PDB entry 3MKM | X-ray diffraction, 2.20 A resolution | chains B and D of the 4 polymer chains in the assembly

== Chain B (and D) ==
Molecule: Putative uncharacterized protein YeiK
Source organism: Escherichia coli
Notes: EC 3.2.2.8; chain D of this document is another copy of the same molecule, construct and numbering; everything in this record applies to it too
Reference sequence: C3T3U2 (C3T3U2_ECOLX); residues 1-313 here = UniProt positions 1-313
Amino-acid sequence (316 residues; row label = number of the first residue in the row; numbers below 1 keep their minus sign (Gly-2 is residue -2)):
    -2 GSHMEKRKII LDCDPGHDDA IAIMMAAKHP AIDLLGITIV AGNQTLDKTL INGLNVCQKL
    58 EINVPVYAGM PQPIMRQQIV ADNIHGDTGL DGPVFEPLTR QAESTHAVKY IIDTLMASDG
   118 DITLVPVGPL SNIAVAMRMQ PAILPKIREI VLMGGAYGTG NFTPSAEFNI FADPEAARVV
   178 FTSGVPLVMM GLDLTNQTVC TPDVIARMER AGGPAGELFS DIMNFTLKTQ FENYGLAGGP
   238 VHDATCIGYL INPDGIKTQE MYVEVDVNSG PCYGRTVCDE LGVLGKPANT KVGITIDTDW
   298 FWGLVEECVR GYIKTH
Disordered / not traced: -2 to 1, 80-83, 230-233, 312-313 (chain D: -2 to 2, 312-313)
Differences from the reference sequence: expression tag (-2 to 0)
Bound ions: Ca2+: Asp11, Asp16, Val124, Asp240

== How chain B and chain D interact ==
Residue-residue contacts (34; chain B residue first):
  Thr156(B) with Glu277(D), hydrogen bond
  Asn158(B) with Val280(D)
  Thr160(B) with Val280(D)
  Pro161(B) with Cys275(D); Asp276(D); Val280(D); Leu281(D)
  Ser162(B) with Val274(D)
  Glu261(B) with Pro268(D)
  Asp263(B) with Pro268(D); Cys269(D), hydrogen bond
  Asn265(B) with Asn265(D); Ser266(D), hydrogen bond (side chain-backbone)
  Ser266(B) with Asn265(D), hydrogen bond (backbone-side chain)
  Pro268(B) with Glu261(D); Asp263(D); Val274(D)
  Cys269(B) with Asp263(D), hydrogen bond; Cys269(D), hydrophobic; Val274(D), hydrophobic
  Arg272(B) with Arg272(D)
  Val274(B) with Pro161(D), hydrophobic; Ser162(D); Pro268(D); Cys269(D), hydrophobic
  Cys275(B) with Pro161(D)
  Asp276(B) with Pro161(D)
  Glu277(B) with Thr156(D), hydrogen bond
  Leu278(B) with Tyr231(D)
  Val280(B) with Asn158(D); Phe159(D); Thr160(D); Pro161(D)
  Leu281(B) with Pro161(D)
Also at the interface, not in a pair above, chain B (22 interface residues in all): Gly157, Phe159, Gly267
Also at the interface, not in a pair above, chain D (24 interface residues in all): Gly157, Asn230, Gly267, Leu278

== In short ==
22 residues of chain B and 24 residues of chain D are in contact; the contacts include 6 hydrogen bonds. Among
the polar pairs are Thr156(B)-Glu277(D), Asp263(B)-Cys269(D) and Asn265(B)-Ser266(D). Asp11(B), Asp16(B),
Val124(B) and Asp240(B) form the Ca2+ site.
Chain B and chain D are both Putative uncharacterized protein YeiK (Escherichia coli); the structure, Crystal
structure of the E. coli pyrimidine nucleoside hydrolase YeiK (Apo-form), was determined by X-ray diffraction,
deposited together with 3MKN.
